4QUY - chains Z and a of the 28 polymer chains in the assembly; structure by X-ray diffraction, 2.80 A resolution.

== Chain Z ==
Molecule: Proteasome subunit beta type-6
From: Saccharomyces cerevisiae
Notes: EC 3.4.25.1
UniProt: P23724 (PSB6_YEAST); residues 1-222 here correspond to UniProt positions 20-241 (UniProt number = residue number + 19)
Amino-acid sequence (222 residues; each row starts with the number of its first residue):
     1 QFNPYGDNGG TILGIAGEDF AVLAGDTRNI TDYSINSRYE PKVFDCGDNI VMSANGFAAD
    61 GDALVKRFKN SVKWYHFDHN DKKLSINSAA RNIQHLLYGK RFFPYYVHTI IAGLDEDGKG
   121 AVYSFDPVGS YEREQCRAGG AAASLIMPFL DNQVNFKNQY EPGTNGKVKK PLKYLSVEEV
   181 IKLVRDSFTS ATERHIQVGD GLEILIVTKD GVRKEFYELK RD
Metal / ion sites: Mg2+: Thr192, His195, Val198

== Chain a ==
Molecule: Proteasome subunit beta type-7
From: Saccharomyces cerevisiae
Notes: EC 3.4.25.1
UniProt: P30657 (PSB7_YEAST); residues -12 to 233 here correspond to UniProt positions 21-266 (UniProt number = residue number + 33)
Amino-acid sequence (246 residues; numbered -12 to 233; the number before each row is that of its first residue; numbers below 1 keep their minus sign (Thr-12 is residue -12)):
   -12 TQIANAGASP MVNTQQPIVT GTSVISMKYD NGVIIAADNL GSYGSLLRFN GVERLIPVGD
    48 NTVVGISGDI SDMQHIERLL KDLVTENAYD NPLADAEEAL EPSYIFEYLA TVMYQRRSKM
   108 NPLWNAIIVA GVQSNGDQFL RYVNLLGVTY SSPTLATGFG AHMANPLLRK VVDRESDIPK
   168 TTVQVAEEAI VNAMRVLYYR DARSSRNFSL AIIDKNTGLT FKKNLQVENM KWDFAKDIKG
   228 YGTQKI
Disordered / not traced: -12 to 0

== Interface between chain Z and chain a ==
Pairs across the interface (40; chain Z residue first):
  Gln1(Z) with Thr1(a), hydrogen bond
  Phe2(Z) with Thr1(a); Arg104(a); Met107(a); Pro109(a), hydrophobic; Leu132(a), hydrophobic; Leu133(a), hydrophobic
  Asn3(Z) with Leu133(a)
  Pro4(Z) with Arg104(a), hydrogen bond (backbone-side chain); Met107(a), hydrophobic; Leu133(a)
  Tyr5(Z) with Arg104(a)
  Asn8(Z) with Val135(a)
  Ser34(Z) with His149(a), hydrogen bond
  Ile35(Z) with Arg156(a), hydrogen bond (backbone-side chain)
  Asn36(Z) with Tyr137(a); Ser139(a); Arg156(a)
  Ser37(Z) with Ser138(a), hydrogen bond (side chain-backbone)
  Glu40(Z) with Arg128(a), salt bridge; Tyr137(a); Ser138(a), hydrogen bond (side chain-backbone)
  Phe57(Z) with Arg104(a); Leu133(a); Val135(a), hydrophobic
  Ala59(Z) with Tyr101(a); Leu133(a); Gly134(a); Val135(a)
  Asp60(Z) with Tyr101(a), hydrogen bond; Arg104(a), salt bridge
  Asp62(Z) with Thr136(a), hydrogen bond
  Ala63(Z) with Tyr101(a)
  Lys66(Z) with Glu94(a), salt bridge
  Phe103(Z) with Arg104(a); Ser105(a)
  Tyr105(Z) with Tyr101(a)
  Glu218(Z) with Arg161(a), salt bridge
  Arg221(Z) with Asp160(a), salt bridge; Arg161(a)
Interface residues without a listed pair, chain Z (25 interface residues in all): Asn29, Arg38, Tyr39, Lys100
Interface residues without a listed pair, chain a (22 interface residues in all): Trp111, Leu142

== Overview ==
The interface between chain Z and chain a involves 25 residues on one side and 22 on the other, with 8
hydrogen bonds and 5 salt bridges. Among the polar pairs are Glu40(Z)-Arg128(a), Asp60(Z)-Arg104(a) and
Lys66(Z)-Glu94(a). Thr192(Z), His195(Z) and Val198(Z) form the Mg2+ site.
Here chain Z is Proteasome subunit beta type-6 and chain a is Proteasome subunit beta type-7, both from
Saccharomyces cerevisiae. Entry 4QUY (yCP beta5-A49S-mutant) was determined by X-ray diffraction (same
publication as 4QUX, 4QV0, 4QV1, 4QV3, 4QV4, 4QV5 and 42 further entries).
